Entry 1O83 (X-ray diffraction, 1.64 A resolution); this record covers chain A.

== Chain A ==
Name: Peptide antibiotic as-48
Source organism: Enterococcus faecalis
Reference sequence: Q47765 (Q47765); residues 1-70 here correspond to UniProt positions 36-105 (UniProt number = residue number + 35)
Sequence (70 residues; numbered 1 to 70; the number before each row is that of its first residue):
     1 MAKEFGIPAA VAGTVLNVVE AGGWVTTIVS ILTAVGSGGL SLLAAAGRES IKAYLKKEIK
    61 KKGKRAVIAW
Reported in the primary citation:
  - binding site for phosphate ion: Glu-58

== In short ==
From the paper: a binding site for phosphate ion at Glu-58.
Chain A is Peptide antibiotic as-48 (Enterococcus faecalis); the structure, Crystal Structure of Bacteriocin
AS-48 at pH 7.5, phosphate bound. Crystal form I, was determined by X-ray diffraction (same publication as
1O82 and 1O84).
